PDB entry 9MDL | electron microscopy, 4.19 A resolution (low resolution: residue-level contacts below are approximate; hydrogen-bond / salt-bridge calls are withheld) | chains A and B of the 3 polymer chains in the assembly

[Chain A (and B)]
Name: Adp-ribosyltransferase binding component
Source organism: Clostridioides difficile R20291
Notes: chain B of this document is another copy of the same molecule, construct and numbering; everything in this record applies to it too
UniProtKB: A0A9R0BM17 (A0A9R0BM17_CLODR); residue numbers follow UniProt; this construct covers 1-876
Sequence (876 residues; numbered 1 to 876; the number before each row is that of its first residue):
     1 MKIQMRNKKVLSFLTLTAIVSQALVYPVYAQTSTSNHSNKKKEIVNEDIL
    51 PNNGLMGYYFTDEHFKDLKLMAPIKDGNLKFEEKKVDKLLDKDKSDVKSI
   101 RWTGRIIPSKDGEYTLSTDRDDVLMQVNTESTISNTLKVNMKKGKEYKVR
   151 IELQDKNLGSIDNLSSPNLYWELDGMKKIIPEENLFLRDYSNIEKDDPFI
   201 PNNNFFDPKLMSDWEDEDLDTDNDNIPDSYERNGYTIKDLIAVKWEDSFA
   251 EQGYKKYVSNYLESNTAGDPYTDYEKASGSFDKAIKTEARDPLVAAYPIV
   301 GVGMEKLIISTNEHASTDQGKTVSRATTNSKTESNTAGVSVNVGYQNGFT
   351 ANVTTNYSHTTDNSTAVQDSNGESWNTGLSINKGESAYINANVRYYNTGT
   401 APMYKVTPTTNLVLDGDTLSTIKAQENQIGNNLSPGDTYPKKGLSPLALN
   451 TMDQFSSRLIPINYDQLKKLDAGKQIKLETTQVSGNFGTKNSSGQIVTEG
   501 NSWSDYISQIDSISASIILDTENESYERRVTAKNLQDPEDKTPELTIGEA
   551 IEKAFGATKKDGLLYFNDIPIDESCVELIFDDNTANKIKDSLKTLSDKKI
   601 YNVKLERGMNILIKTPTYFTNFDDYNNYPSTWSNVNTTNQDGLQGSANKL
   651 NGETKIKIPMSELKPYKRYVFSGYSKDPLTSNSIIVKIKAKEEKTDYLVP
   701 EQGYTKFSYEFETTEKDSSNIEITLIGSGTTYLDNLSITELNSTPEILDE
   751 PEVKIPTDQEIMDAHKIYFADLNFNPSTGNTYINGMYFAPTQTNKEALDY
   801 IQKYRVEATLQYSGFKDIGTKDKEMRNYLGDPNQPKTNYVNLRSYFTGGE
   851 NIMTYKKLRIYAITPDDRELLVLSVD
Disordered / not traced: 1-217, 316-318, 452-456, 749-876
Metal / ion sites: Ca2+ site 1: Asp224, Asp228, Glu231; Ca2+ site 2: Glu231, Asn260, Glu263, Asp273; Ca2+ site 3: Gln644, Ser646, Asp734

[Interface between chain A and chain B]
Contacting residue pairs (27):
  Leu262(A) - Leu240(B)
  Glu263(A) - Lys283(B)
  Val413(A) - Ser445(B)
  Asp417(A) - Lys306(B)
  Thr418(A) - Pro446(B)
  Thr418(A) - Ala448(B)
  Thr421(A) - Thr451(B)
  Thr481(A) - Tyr439(B)
  Gln482(A) - Gly430(B)
  Asp505(A) - Tyr404(B)
  Asp505(A) - Ile496(B)
  Asp505(A) - Thr498(B)
  Tyr506(A) - Gln495(B)
  Ser508(A) - Asn432(B)
  Ser508(A) - Ser434(B)
  Gln509(A) - Lys283(B)
  Asp511(A) - Lys441(B)
  Ser512(A) - Ala284(B)
  Asp537(A) - Arg290(B)
  Pro538(A) - Gln252(B)
  Pro538(A) - Tyr254(B)
  Glu539(A) - Ile237(B)
  Glu539(A) - Lys238(B)
  Glu539(A) - Asp239(B)
  Glu539(A) - Tyr254(B)
  Lys541(A) - Asp239(B)
  Asn610(A) - Lys442(B)
Other interface residues (no listed pair), chain A (26 interface residues in all): Asn223, Tyr357, His359, Gly416, Glu479, Ser504, Ile507
Other interface residues (no listed pair), chain B (33 interface residues in all): Gly253, Asn392, Ile429, Asn431, Gly443, Leu444, Asn450, Ser493, Val497

[Overview]
26 residues of chain A and 33 residues of chain B are in contact. The Ca2+ site 1 is built by Asp224(A),
Asp228(A) and Glu231(A). Glu231(A), Asn260(A), Glu263(A) and Asp273(A) coordinate Ca2+ site 2.
Both chains are Adp-ribosyltransferase binding component (Clostridioides difficile R20291). Entry 9MDL
(Clostridioides difficile Transferase B Component Trimer) was determined by electron microscopy, deposited
together with 9MDI, 9MDJ, 9MDN, 9MDP and 9MDR.
